Entry 4BII (X-ray diffraction, 1.95 A resolution); this record covers chains B and C of the 4 polymer chains in the assembly.

Chain B (and C):
Protein: Enoyl-[acyl-carrier-protein] reductase [NADH]
From: Mycobacterium tuberculosis
Notes: EC 1.3.1.9; chain C of this document is another copy of the same molecule, construct and numbering; everything in this record applies to it too
Reference sequence: P0A5Y6 (INHA_MYCTU); residue numbers follow UniProt; this construct covers 1-269
Amino-acid sequence (269 residues; each row starts with the number of its first residue):
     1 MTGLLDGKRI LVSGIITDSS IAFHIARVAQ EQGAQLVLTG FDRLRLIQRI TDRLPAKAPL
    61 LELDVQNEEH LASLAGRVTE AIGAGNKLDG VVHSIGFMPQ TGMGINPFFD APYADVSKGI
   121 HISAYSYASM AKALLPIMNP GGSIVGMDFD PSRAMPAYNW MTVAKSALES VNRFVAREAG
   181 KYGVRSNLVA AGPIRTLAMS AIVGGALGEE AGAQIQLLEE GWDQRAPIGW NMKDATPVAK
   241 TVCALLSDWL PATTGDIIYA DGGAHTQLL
Unresolved in the structure: 1, 197-209 (chain C: 1, 196-214)
Ligand contacts: NAD / Pyridomycin: Gly-14, Ile-15, Ile-16, Ser-20, Ile-21, Ala-22, Phe-41, Leu-63, Asp-64, Val-65, Gln-66, Ser-94, Ile-95, Gly-96, Phe-97, Met-103, Ile-122, Met-147, Asp-148, Phe-149, Ala-157, Tyr-158, Met-161, Lys-165, Ala-191, Gly-192, Pro-193, Ile-194, Thr-196, Leu-218, Glu-219

Chain B / chain C interface:
Contacting residue pairs - 74 pairs, chain B then chain C:
  Thr-2(B) / Thr-2(C)
  Leu-4(B) / Trp-249(C)  hydrophobic
  Val-28(B) / Trp-249(C)  hydrophobic
  Gln-32(B) / Trp-249(C)
  Arg-173(B) / Thr-266(C)
  Arg-173(B) / Gln-267(C)  hydrogen bond (backbone-side chain)
  Ala-176(B) / Pro-227(C)
  Arg-177(B) / Gln-267(C)  hydrogen bond
  Arg-177(B) / Leu-269(C)  hydrogen bond (side chain-backbone)
  Gly-180(B) / Pro-227(C)
  Gly-180(B) / Ile-228(C)
  Val-184(B) / Ile-228(C)
  Arg-185(B) / Ile-228(C)
  Pro-227(B) / Ala-176(C)
  Pro-227(B) / Gly-180(C)
  Pro-227(B) / Thr-254(C)
  Ile-228(B) / Gly-180(C)
  Ile-228(B) / Val-184(C)
  Ile-228(B) / Arg-185(C)
  Ile-228(B) / Pro-251(C)
  Ile-228(B) / Ala-252(C)  hydrophobic
  Ile-228(B) / Thr-254(C)
  Trp-230(B) / Ala-252(C)  hydrophobic
  Pro-237(B) / Pro-251(C)  hydrophobic
  Pro-237(B) / Ala-252(C)  hydrophobic
  Lys-240(B) / Trp-249(C)
  Thr-241(B) / Trp-249(C)  hydrogen bond (backbone-backbone)
  Thr-241(B) / Leu-250(C)
  Ala-244(B) / Trp-249(C)
  Trp-249(B) / Leu-4(C)  hydrophobic
  Trp-249(B) / Val-28(C)  hydrophobic
  Trp-249(B) / Gln-32(C)
  Trp-249(B) / Lys-240(C)
  Trp-249(B) / Thr-241(C)
  Trp-249(B) / Ala-244(C)
  Leu-250(B) / Thr-241(C)
  Leu-250(B) / Ile-258(C)  hydrophobic
  Pro-251(B) / Ile-228(C)
  Pro-251(B) / Pro-237(C)  hydrophobic
  Ala-252(B) / Ile-228(C)  hydrophobic
  Ala-252(B) / Trp-230(C)  hydrophobic
  Ala-252(B) / Pro-237(C)  hydrophobic
  Ala-252(B) / Tyr-259(C)
  Ala-252(B) / Ala-260(C)
  Ala-252(B) / Asp-261(C)  hydrogen bond (backbone-backbone)
  Ala-252(B) / Gly-262(C)  hydrogen bond (backbone-backbone)
  Ala-252(B) / Gly-263(C)
  Thr-253(B) / Tyr-259(C)  hydrogen bond (side chain-backbone)
  Thr-254(B) / Pro-227(C)
  Thr-254(B) / Ile-228(C)
  Thr-254(B) / Gly-262(C)
  Thr-254(B) / Gly-263(C)
  Thr-254(B) / Thr-266(C)
  Gly-255(B) / Thr-266(C)
  Asp-256(B) / Tyr-259(C)
  Asp-256(B) / His-265(C)  salt bridge
  Ile-258(B) / Leu-250(C)  hydrophobic
  Ile-258(B) / Ile-258(C)  hydrophobic
  Tyr-259(B) / Ala-252(C)
  Tyr-259(B) / Thr-253(C)  hydrogen bond (backbone-side chain)
  Tyr-259(B) / Asp-256(C)
  Ala-260(B) / Ala-252(C)
  Asp-261(B) / Ala-252(C)  hydrogen bond (backbone-backbone)
  Gly-262(B) / Ala-252(C)  hydrogen bond (backbone-backbone)
  Gly-262(B) / Thr-254(C)
  Gly-263(B) / Ala-252(C)
  Gly-263(B) / Thr-254(C)
  His-265(B) / Asp-256(C)  salt bridge
  Thr-266(B) / Arg-173(C)
  Thr-266(B) / Thr-254(C)
  Thr-266(B) / Gly-255(C)
  Gln-267(B) / Arg-173(C)  hydrogen bond (side chain-backbone)
  Gln-267(B) / Arg-177(C)  hydrogen bond
  Leu-269(B) / Arg-177(C)  hydrogen bond (backbone-side chain)
Interface residues without a listed pair, chain B (37 interface residues in all): Cys-243, Asp-248
Interface residues without a listed pair, chain C (37 interface residues in all): Cys-243, Asp-248

Overview:
The chain B/chain C interface involves 37 residues from each chain; the contacts include 13 hydrogen bonds and
2 salt bridges. Polar pairs include Asp-256(B)/His-265(C), Arg-173(B)/Gln-267(C) and Arg-177(B)/Gln-267(C).
Ligands of chain B: NAD / Pyridomycin.
Chain B and chain C are both Enoyl-[acyl-carrier-protein] reductase [NADH] (Mycobacterium tuberculosis); the
structure, How nature bridges the gap: Crystallographic elucidation of pyridomycin binding to InhA, was
determined by X-ray diffraction together with 4BGE and 4BGI from the same study.
